7LVV - chains A and C of the 8 polymer chains in the assembly; structure by electron microscopy, 3.25 A resolution.

# Chain A (and C)
Protein: Site-specific DNA-methyltransferase (adenine-specific)
Organism: Deinococcus wulumuqiensis
Notes: EC 2.1.1.72; chain C of this document is another copy of the same molecule, construct and numbering; everything in this record applies to it too
UniProtKB: A0A345IJ72 (A0A345IJ72_9DEIO); numbering as in UniProt (aligned over 1-1029)
Sequence (1029 residues; numbered 1 to 1029; the number before each row is that of its first residue):
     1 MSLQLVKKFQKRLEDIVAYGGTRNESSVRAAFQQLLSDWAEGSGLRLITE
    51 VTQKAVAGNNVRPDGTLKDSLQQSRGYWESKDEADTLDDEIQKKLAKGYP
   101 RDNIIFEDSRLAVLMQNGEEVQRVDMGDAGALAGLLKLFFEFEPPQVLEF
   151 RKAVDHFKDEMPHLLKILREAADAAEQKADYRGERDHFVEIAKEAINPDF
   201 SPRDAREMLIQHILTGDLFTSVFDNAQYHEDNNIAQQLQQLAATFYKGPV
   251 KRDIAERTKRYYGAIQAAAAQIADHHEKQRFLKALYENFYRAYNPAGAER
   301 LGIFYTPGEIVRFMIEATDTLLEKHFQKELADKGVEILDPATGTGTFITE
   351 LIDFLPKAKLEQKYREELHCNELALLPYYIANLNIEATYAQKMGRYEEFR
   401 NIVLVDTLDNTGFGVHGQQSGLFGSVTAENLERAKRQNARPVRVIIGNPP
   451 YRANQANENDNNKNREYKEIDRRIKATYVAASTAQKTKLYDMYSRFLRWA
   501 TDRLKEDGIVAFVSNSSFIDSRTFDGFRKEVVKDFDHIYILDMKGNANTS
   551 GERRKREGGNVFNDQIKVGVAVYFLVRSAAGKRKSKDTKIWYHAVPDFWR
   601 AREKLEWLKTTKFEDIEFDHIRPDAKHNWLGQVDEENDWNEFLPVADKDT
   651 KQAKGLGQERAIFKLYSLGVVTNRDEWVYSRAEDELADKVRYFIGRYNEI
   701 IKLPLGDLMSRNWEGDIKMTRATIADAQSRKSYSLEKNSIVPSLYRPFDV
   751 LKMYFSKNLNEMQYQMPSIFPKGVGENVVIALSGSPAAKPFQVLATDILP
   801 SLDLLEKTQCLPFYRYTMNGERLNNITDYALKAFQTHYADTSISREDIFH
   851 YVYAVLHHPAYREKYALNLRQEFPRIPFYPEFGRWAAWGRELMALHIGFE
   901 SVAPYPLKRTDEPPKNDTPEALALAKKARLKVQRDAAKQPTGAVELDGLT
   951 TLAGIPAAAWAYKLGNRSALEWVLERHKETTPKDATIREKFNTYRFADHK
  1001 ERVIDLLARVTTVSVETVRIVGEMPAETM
Disordered / not traced: 1, 412-421, 580-586 (chain C: 1, 145-1029)
Bound ions: Ca2+: D64, E79, S80 (shared with 1 residue of chain G)
Small-molecule neighbours: S-adenosylmethionine (SAM): Y286, L301, G302, I303, F304, Y305, T306, A341, T342, G343, T344, T346, F347, N371, E372, L373, A374, P377, V405, D406, T407, L408, N448, P450, Y467, M492, F496
Reported in the primary citation:
  - binding site for the 29-nt DNA strand: F304, Y451
  - self-association interface (contacts with another copy of this molecule); pairs are residue here / residue on that copy: Y396-R252, D224
  - Ca2+ coordination: D64, E79

# How chain A and chain C interact
Contacting residue pairs - 20 pairs, chain A then chain C:
  H156(A) - G21(C)  hydrogen bond (side chain-backbone)
  E160(A) - V17(C)
  E160(A) - G21(C)
  E160(A) - R23(C)  salt bridge
  H163(A) - R23(C)  hydrogen bond
  R260(A) - E14(C)
  R260(A) - V17(C)  hydrogen bond (side chain-backbone)
  R260(A) - A18(C)
  R260(A) - R23(C)
  N916(A) - A96(C)  hydrogen bond (side chain-backbone)
  T918(A) - L95(C)
  T918(A) - A96(C)
  E920(A) - Q92(C)
  E920(A) - L95(C)
  E920(A) - A96(C)
  E920(A) - R101(C)  salt bridge
  A921(A) - A96(C)
  A923(A) - Q92(C)
  L924(A) - Q92(C)
  L924(A) - A96(C)  hydrophobic
Other interface residues (no listed pair), chain A (11 interface residues in all): P919
Other interface residues (no listed pair), chain C (12 interface residues in all): A57, K97, G98

# Summary
11 residues of chain A and 12 residues of chain C are in contact; the contacts include 4 hydrogen bonds and 2
salt bridges. Among the polar pairs are E160(A)-R23(C), E920(A)-R101(C) and H156(A)-G21(C). From the paper: a
binding site for the 29-nt DNA strand at F304(A) and Y451(A); Ca2+ coordination by D64(A) and E79(A).
Both chains are Site-specific DNA-methyltransferase (adenine-specific) (Deinococcus wulumuqiensis). Entry 7LVV
(cryoEM structure DrdV-DNA complex) was determined by electron microscopy (same publication as 7LO5).
